PDB entry 4QV5 | X-ray diffraction, 2.70 A resolution | chains Z and a of the 28 polymer chains in the assembly

# Chain Z
Molecule: Proteasome subunit beta type-6
From: Saccharomyces cerevisiae
Notes: EC 3.4.25.1
UniProtKB: P23724 (PSB6_YEAST); residues 1-222 here correspond to UniProt positions 20-241 (UniProt number = residue number + 19)
Sequence (222 residues; each row starts with the number of its first residue):
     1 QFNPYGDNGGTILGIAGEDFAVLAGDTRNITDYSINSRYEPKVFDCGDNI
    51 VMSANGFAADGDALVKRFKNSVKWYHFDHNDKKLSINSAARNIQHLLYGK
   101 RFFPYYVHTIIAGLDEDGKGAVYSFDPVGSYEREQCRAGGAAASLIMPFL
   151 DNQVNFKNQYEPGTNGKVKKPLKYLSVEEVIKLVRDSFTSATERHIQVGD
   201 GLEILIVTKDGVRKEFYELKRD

# Chain a
Molecule: Proteasome subunit beta type-7
From: Saccharomyces cerevisiae
Notes: EC 3.4.25.1
UniProtKB: P30657 (PSB7_YEAST); residues -12 to 233 here correspond to UniProt positions 21-266 (UniProt number = residue number + 33)
Sequence (246 residues; numbered -12 to 233; the number before each row is that of its first residue; numbers below 1 keep their minus sign (Thr-12 is residue -12)):
   -12 TQIANAGASPMVNTQQPIVTGTSVISMKYDNGVIIAADNLGSYGSLLRFN
    38 GVERLIPVGDNTVVGISGDISDMQHIERLLKDLVTENAYDNPLADAEEAL
    88 EPSYIFEYLATVMYQRRSKMNPLWNAIIVAGVQSNGDQFLRYVNLLGVTY
   138 SSPTLATGFGAHMANPLLRKVVDRESDIPKTTVQVAEEAIVNAMRVLYYR
   188 DARSSRNFSLAIIDKNTGLTFKKNLQVENMKWDFAKDIKGYGTQKI
Not modelled in the structure: -12 to 0

# Chain Z / chain a interface
Pairs across the interface - 40 pairs, chain Z then chain a:
  Gln1(Z) - Thr1(a)
  Phe2(Z) - Thr1(a)
  Phe2(Z) - Pro109(a)  hydrophobic
  Phe2(Z) - Trp111(a)  hydrophobic
  Phe2(Z) - Leu132(a)  hydrophobic
  Phe2(Z) - Leu133(a)  hydrophobic
  Asn3(Z) - Leu133(a)
  Pro4(Z) - Arg104(a)  hydrogen bond (backbone-side chain)
  Pro4(Z) - Met107(a)  hydrophobic
  Pro4(Z) - Leu133(a)
  Tyr5(Z) - Arg104(a)
  Asn8(Z) - Val135(a)
  Ser34(Z) - His149(a)  hydrogen bond
  Ile35(Z) - Arg156(a)  hydrogen bond (backbone-side chain)
  Asn36(Z) - Tyr137(a)
  Asn36(Z) - Ser139(a)
  Asn36(Z) - Arg156(a)
  Ser37(Z) - Ser138(a)  hydrogen bond (side chain-backbone)
  Tyr39(Z) - Ser138(a)
  Glu40(Z) - Arg128(a)  salt bridge
  Glu40(Z) - Tyr137(a)
  Glu40(Z) - Ser138(a)  hydrogen bond (side chain-backbone)
  Phe57(Z) - Arg104(a)
  Phe57(Z) - Leu133(a)
  Phe57(Z) - Val135(a)  hydrophobic
  Ala59(Z) - Tyr101(a)
  Ala59(Z) - Leu133(a)
  Ala59(Z) - Gly134(a)
  Ala59(Z) - Val135(a)
  Asp60(Z) - Tyr101(a)  hydrogen bond
  Asp60(Z) - Arg104(a)  salt bridge
  Asp62(Z) - Thr136(a)  hydrogen bond
  Ala63(Z) - Tyr101(a)
  Lys66(Z) - Glu94(a)  salt bridge
  Phe103(Z) - Arg104(a)
  Phe103(Z) - Ser105(a)
  Tyr105(Z) - Tyr101(a)
  Glu218(Z) - Arg161(a)  salt bridge
  Arg221(Z) - Asp160(a)  salt bridge
  Arg221(Z) - Arg161(a)
Interface residues without a listed pair, chain Z (25 interface residues in all): Asn29, Arg38, Lys100
Interface residues without a listed pair, chain a (22 interface residues in all): Leu142

# Summary
25 residues of chain Z and 22 residues of chain a are in contact; the contacts include 7 hydrogen bonds and 5
salt bridges. Among the polar pairs are Glu40(Z)-Arg128(a), Asp60(Z)-Arg104(a) and Lys66(Z)-Glu94(a).
Here chain Z is Proteasome subunit beta type-6 and chain a is Proteasome subunit beta type-7, both from
Saccharomyces cerevisiae. Entry 4QV5 (yCP beta5-M45I mutant) was determined by X-ray diffraction (same
publication as 4QUX, 4QUY, 4QV0, 4QV1, 4QV3, 4QV4 and 42 further entries).
